PDB entry 2O6H | X-ray diffraction, 2.70 A resolution | chains B and C of the 5 polymer chains in the assembly

Chain B (and C):
Molecule: 6,7-dimethyl-8-ribityllumazine synthase 1
Source organism: Brucella melitensis
Notes: EC 2.5.1.78; chain C of this document is another copy of the same molecule, construct and numbering; everything in this record applies to it too
UniProtKB: Q8YGH2 (RISB1_BRUME); residues 1-157 here = UniProt positions 1-157
Amino-acid sequence (157 residues; each row starts with the number of its first residue):
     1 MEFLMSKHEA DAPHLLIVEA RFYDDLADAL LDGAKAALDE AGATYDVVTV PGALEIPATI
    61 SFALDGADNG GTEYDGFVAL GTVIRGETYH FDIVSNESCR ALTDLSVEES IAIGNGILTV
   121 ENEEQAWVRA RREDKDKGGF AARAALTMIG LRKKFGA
Disordered / not traced: 1-10 (chain C: 1-11)
Curated features (UniProtKB/Swiss-Prot):
  - active site: His90 (Proton donor)
  - binding site (5-amino-6-(D-ribitylamino)uracil): Phe22, Ala53 to Glu55, Thr82 to Ile84, Asn115
  - binding site ((2S)-2-hydroxy-3-oxobutyl phosphate): Glu87, Thr88, Arg129
Bound ions: Ca2+: Ala67, Glu73 (shared with 2 residues of chain D)
Small-molecule neighbours:
  - 5-Nitro-6- (INI; 5-nitro-6-ribityl-amino-2,4(1h,3h)-pyrimidinedione), molecule 1: Ala20, Phe22, Tyr23, Pro51, Gly52, Ala53, Leu54, Glu55, Thr82, Val83, Ile84, His90, Val94
  - 5-Nitro-6- (INI), molecule 2: Ile113, Gly114, Asn115, Phe140, Ala144

How chain B and chain C interact:
Residue-residue contacts - 51 pairs, chain B then chain C:
  Phe91(B) with Tyr89(C), hydrophobic
  Asp92(B) with Tyr89(C)
  Ser95(B) with Ile93(C)
  Asn96(B) with Tyr89(C), hydrogen bond
  Cys99(B) with Ile93(C), hydrophobic
  Arg100(B) with Glu97(C); Arg100(C)
  Thr103(B) with Leu54(C); Glu97(C); Ala101(C)
  Asp104(B) with Arg100(C), salt bridge
  Ser106(B) with Ala58(C)
  Val107(B) with Pro57(C), hydrophobic; Ala58(C); Ser61(C), hydrogen bond (backbone-side chain); Leu105(C), hydrophobic
  Ser110(B) with Ser61(C), hydrogen bond; Phe62(C); Asp65(C), hydrogen bond
  Ile111(B) with Phe62(C)
  Asn115(B) with Leu54(C)
  Thr119(B) with Thr88(C), hydrogen bond (backbone-side chain); Tyr89(C); His90(C); Ile93(C)
  Val120(B) with Thr88(C)
  Glu121(B) with Glu87(C); Thr88(C); Tyr89(C)
  Gln125(B) with Thr88(C), hydrogen bond
  Phe140(B) with Pro51(C), hydrophobic
  Ala144(B) with Pro51(C), hydrophobic
  Thr147(B) with Pro51(C)
  Met148(B) with Val50(C), hydrophobic; Glu55(C); Ala58(C), hydrophobic; Thr59(C); Phe62(C)
  Leu151(B) with Val48(C), hydrophobic; Thr49(C); Val50(C), hydrophobic
  Arg152(B) with Phe62(C)
  Phe155(B) with Leu16(C), hydrophobic; Phe62(C); Ala63(C), hydrophobic; Gly66(C)
  Gly156(B) with Gly66(C); Asn69(C)
  Ala157(B) with Phe62(C); Asp65(C); Gly66(C)
Interface residues without a listed pair, chain B (31 interface residues in all): Ala112, Ile113, Ile117, Arg129, Lys137
Interface residues without a listed pair, chain C (28 interface residues in all): Phe22, Tyr74, Asp104

Summary:
Chain B and chain C form an interface of 31 and 28 residues respectively; the contacts include 6 hydrogen
bonds and 1 salt bridge. Polar pairs include Asp104(B)-Arg100(C), Asn96(B)-Tyr89(C) and Val107(B)-Ser61(C).
Chain B binds 5-Nitro-6-.
Chain B and chain C are both 6,7-dimethyl-8-ribityllumazine synthase 1 (Brucella melitensis); the structure,
Lumazine synthase RibH1 from Brucella melitensis (Gene BMEI1187, Swiss-Prot entry Q8YGH2) complexed with
inhibitor 5-Nitro-6-(D-Ribitylamino)-2,4(1H,3H) Pyrimidinedione, was determined by X-ray diffraction (same
publication as 2I0F, 2OBX and 2F59).
